PDB entry 6SSS | X-ray diffraction, 2.50 A resolution | chains A and B of the 3 polymer chains in the assembly

[Chain A (and B)]
Molecule: Microsomal glutathione S-transferase 2
Source organism: Homo sapiens
Notes: EC 2.5.1.18; chain B of this document is another copy of the same molecule, construct and numbering; everything in this record applies to it too
UniProtKB: Q99735 (MGST2_HUMAN); numbering as in UniProt (aligned over 2-147)
Sequence (153 residues; numbered -5 to 147; the number before each row is that of its first residue; numbers below 1 keep their minus sign (Met-5 is residue -5)):
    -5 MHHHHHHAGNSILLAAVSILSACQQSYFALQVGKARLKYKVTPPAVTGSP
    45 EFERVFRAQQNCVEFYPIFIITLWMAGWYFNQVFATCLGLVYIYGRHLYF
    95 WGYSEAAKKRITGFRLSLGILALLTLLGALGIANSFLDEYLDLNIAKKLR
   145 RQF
Unresolved in the structure: -5 to 2, 139-147 (chain B: -5 to 3, 134-147)
Differences from the reference sequence: initiating methionine (-5); expression tag (-4 to 1)
Reported in the primary citation:
  - self-association interface (contacts with another copy of this molecule); pairs are residue here / residue on that copy: Gln53-Glu58 (hydrogen bond)
  - contacts within the chain: Asn55-Arg90
  - contacts within the chain: Ala101-Arg104 (from molecular simulation)
  - mutagenesis - R51A, R104A, R104K: abolished catalytic activity
  - catalytic residues: Arg104
  - mutagenesis - R51K, E58A, W72A, W72I, Y97F: decreased catalytic activity

[Chain A / chain B interface]
Residue-residue contacts (36):
  Glu47(A) - Pro38(B)
  Arg48(A) - Pro38(B)
  Arg51(A) - Arg30(B)
  Arg51(A) - Pro38(B)
  Arg51(A) - Phe50(B)
  Gln54(A) - Phe50(B)
  Gln54(A) - Gln54(B)
  Glu58(A) - Gln53(B)  hydrogen bond
  Glu58(A) - Val57(B)
  Phe59(A) - Ala23(B)  hydrophobic
  Pro61(A) - Tyr60(B)  hydrophobic
  Ile62(A) - Gln19(B)
  Ile62(A) - Ser20(B)
  Ile65(A) - Tyr60(B)
  Ile65(A) - Ile64(B)  hydrophobic
  Met69(A) - Ala9(B)  hydrophobic
  Met69(A) - Ile13(B)  hydrophobic
  Tyr73(A) - Asn4(B)  hydrogen bond (side chain-backbone)
  Tyr73(A) - Ser5(B)  hydrogen bond (side chain-backbone)
  Tyr73(A) - Ile6(B)
  Tyr73(A) - Ala9(B)  hydrophobic
  Tyr97(A) - Pro37(B)
  Tyr97(A) - Pro38(B)
  Arg104(A) - Pro37(B)
  Leu112(A) - Leu24(B)  hydrophobic
  Thr119(A) - Cys17(B)
  Gly122(A) - Ile13(B)
  Ala123(A) - Ile13(B)
  Ile126(A) - Ile6(B)  hydrophobic
  Ile126(A) - Ala9(B)  hydrophobic
  Ile126(A) - Ile13(B)  hydrophobic
  Ser129(A) - Ile6(B)
  Glu133(A) - Ile6(B)
  Tyr134(A) - Asn4(B)  hydrogen bond
  Tyr134(A) - Leu7(B)
  Tyr134(A) - Gln76(B)
Other interface residues (no listed pair), chain A (25 interface residues in all): Thr66, Ala101, Phe108, Phe130
Other interface residues (no listed pair), chain B (27 interface residues in all): Ala10, Ser12, Ala16, Val40, Pro61, Trp68

[Summary]
25 residues of chain A face 27 of chain B across their interface; the contacts include 4 hydrogen bonds. Polar
pairs include Glu58(A)-Gln53(B), Tyr73(A)-Asn4(B) and Tyr73(A)-Ser5(B). The paper reports the catalytic
residue Arg104(A); R51K, E58A and W72A of chain A, among others, reduce catalytic activity; 8 substitutions
were tested in all.
Both chains are Microsomal glutathione S-transferase 2 (Homo sapiens). Entry 6SSS (Crystal structure of Human
Microsomal Glutathione S-Transferase 2) was determined by X-ray diffraction together with 6SSR, 6SSU and 6SSW
from the same study.
